Entry 6RKE (X-ray diffraction, 1.70 A resolution); this record covers chains B and D of the 12 polymer chains in the assembly.

Chain B (and D):
Name: Molybdenum storage protein subunit beta
From: Azotobacter vinelandii (strain DJ / ATCC BAA-1303)
Notes: chain D of this document is another copy of the same molecule, construct and numbering; everything in this record applies to it too
UniProt: P84253 (MOSB_AZOVD); residue numbers follow UniProt; this construct covers 2-270
Amino-acid sequence (269 residues; each row starts with the number of its first residue):
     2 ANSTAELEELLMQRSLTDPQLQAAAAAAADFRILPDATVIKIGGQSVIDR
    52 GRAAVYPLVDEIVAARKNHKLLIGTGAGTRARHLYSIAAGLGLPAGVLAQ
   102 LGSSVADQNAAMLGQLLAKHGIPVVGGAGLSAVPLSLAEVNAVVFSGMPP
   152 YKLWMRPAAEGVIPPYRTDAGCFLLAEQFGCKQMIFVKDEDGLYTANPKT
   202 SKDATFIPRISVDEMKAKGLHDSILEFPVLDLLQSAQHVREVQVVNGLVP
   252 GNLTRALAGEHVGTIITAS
Not modelled in the structure: 2
Small-molecule neighbours:
  - 8M0 (bis(mu4-oxo)-tetrakis(mu3-oxo)-hexakis(mu2-oxo)-hexadecaoxo-octamolybdenum (VI)): Val126, Gly127, Gly128, Ala129, Gly130, Phe146, Ser147, Met149, Pro150, Pro151, Lys153, Leu176, Phe180
  - ADP (adenosine-5'-diphosphate): Lys42, Gly44, Gly45, Gln46, Ser47, Arg83, Asp170, Lys189, Asp190, Glu191, Gly193, Leu194, Tyr195, Thr196, Ala197, Asn198, Pro199, Lys200, Asp223, Ser224, Ile225
  - MO(8)-O(26) Cluster (LJB): Pro124, Val126, Leu131, Ser132, Ala133, Val134, Pro135, Val144
  - molybdate ion (MOO): Ala78, Gly79, Ala82, Arg83, Tyr86, Met149, Arg168, Thr169, Glu227
What the authors report for this chain:
  - conformationally variable residues (side-chain flip): Arg83

Chain B / chain D interface:
Contacting residue pairs - 22 pairs, chain B then chain D:
  Arg53(B) with Ala30(D)
  Tyr57(B) with Phe32(D)
  Gln116(B) with Phe32(D); Ile34(D); Leu131(D)
  Leu117(B) with Phe32(D), hydrophobic
  Ala119(B) with Ile34(D), hydrophobic; Leu131(D), hydrophobic; Ala133(D)
  Lys120(B) with Phe32(D); Arg33(D), hydrogen bond (side chain-backbone); Ile34(D); Pro36(D)
  Gly122(B) with Ala133(D); Val134(D); Ser137(D)
  Ile123(B) with Ala133(D)
  Pro124(B) with Val134(D), hydrophobic
  Pro135(B) with Val134(D), hydrophobic
  Leu138(B) with Leu138(D), hydrophobic
  Glu140(B) with Leu138(D)
  Val141(B) with Ser137(D)
Other interface residues (no listed pair), chain D (11 interface residues in all): Leu35

Summary:
13 residues of chain B face 11 of chain D across their interface, with 1 hydrogen bond. Its one
hydrogen-bonded contact is Lys120(B)-Arg33(D). Chain B binds ADP, compound 8M0, molybdate ion and MO(8)-O(26)
Cluster. From the paper: conformational variability at Arg83(B).
Chain B and chain D are both Molybdenum storage protein subunit beta (Azotobacter vinelandii (strain DJ / ATCC
BAA-1303)); the structure, Molybdenum storage protein - P212121, ADP, molybdate, was determined by X-ray
diffraction, deposited together with 6RIS, 6RJ4 and 6RKD.
